PDB entry 2CAX | X-ray diffraction, 2.90 A resolution | chains C and Y of the 8 polymer chains in the assembly

== Chain C ==
Protein: Orf omega
Source organism: Streptococcus pyogenes
Notes: fragment: ribbon-helix-helix domain, residues 20-71
Reference sequence: Q57468 (Q57468_STRPY); residues 20-71 here = UniProt positions 20-71
Amino-acid sequence (53 residues; each row starts with the number of its first residue):
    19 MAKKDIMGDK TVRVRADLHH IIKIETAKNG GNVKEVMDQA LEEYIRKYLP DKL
Sequence notes: expression tag (19)
From the paper describing this entry:
  - mutagenesis - T29A (100-fold): decreased binding to PcopS

== Chain Y ==
Molecule: 18-nt DNA strand
Sequence (18 nucleotides; row label = number of the first residue in the row):
    21 CTTGTGACTT GTGATTCG

== Chain C / chain Y interface ==
Pairs across the interface (6; chain C residue first):
  Lys28(C) with DG26(Y), salt bridge to the phosphate
  Thr29(C) with DT25(Y), base contact; DG26(Y), hydrogen bond to the base
  Arg31(C) with DT23(Y), hydrogen bond to the base; DG24(Y), hydrogen bond to the base; DT25(Y), base contact
Also at the interface, not in a pair above, chain C (4 interface residues in all): Val30
Also at the interface, not in a pair above, chain Y (5 interface residues in all): DA27

== Summary ==
4 residues of chain C and 5 residues of chain Y are in contact, with 3 hydrogen bonds and 1 salt bridge. Polar
contacts include Thr29(C)-DG26(Y), Arg31(C)-DT23(Y) and Arg31(C)-DG24(Y). The paper reports that T29A of chain
C reduces binding to PcopS.
Chain C is Orf omega (Streptococcus pyogenes) and chain Y is an 18-nt DNA strand; the structure, Structural
basis for cooperative binding of ribbon-helix-helix repressor omega to mutated direct DNA heptad repeats, was
determined by X-ray diffraction (same publication as 2BNW and 2BNZ).
